1N73 - chains F and H of the 10 polymer chains in the assembly; structure by X-ray diffraction, 2.90 A resolution.

[Chain F]
Protein: Fibrin gamma chain
Source organism: Petromyzon marinus
UniProt: P04115 (FIBG_PETMA); residues 79-408 here correspond to UniProt positions 103-432 (UniProt number = residue number + 24)
Sequence (330 residues; numbered 79 to 408; the number before each row is that of its first residue):
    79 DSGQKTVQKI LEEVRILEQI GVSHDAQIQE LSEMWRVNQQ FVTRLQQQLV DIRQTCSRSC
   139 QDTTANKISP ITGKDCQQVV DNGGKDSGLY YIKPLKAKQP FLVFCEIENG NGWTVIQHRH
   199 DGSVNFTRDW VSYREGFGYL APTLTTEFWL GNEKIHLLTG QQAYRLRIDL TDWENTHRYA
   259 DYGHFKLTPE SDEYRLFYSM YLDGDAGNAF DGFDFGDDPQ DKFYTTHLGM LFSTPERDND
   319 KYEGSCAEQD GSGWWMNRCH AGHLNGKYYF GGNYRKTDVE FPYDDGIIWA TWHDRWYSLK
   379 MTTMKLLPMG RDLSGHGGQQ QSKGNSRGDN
Not modelled in the structure: 79-82, 405-408
Cystine bridges: Cys154-Cys183, Cys324-Cys337
Covalent attachments: N-acetylglucosamine (NAG) linked to Asn203
Metal / ion sites: Ca2+: Asp316, Asp318, Tyr320, Gly322
Swiss-Prot annotation at these positions:
  - binding site (Ca(2+)): Asp316, Asp318, Tyr320, Gly322
  - glycosylation: Asn203 (N-linked (GlcNAc...) asparagine)

[Chain H]
Protein: peptide ligand: Gly-his-Arg-Pro-amide
Sequence (4 residues; numbered 1 to 4; the number before each row is that of its first residue):
     1 GHRP

[How chain F and chain H interact]
Contacting residue pairs (21):
  Phe293(F) - Gly1(H)
  Phe293(F) - His2(H)
  Asp295(F) - His2(H)  salt bridge
  Asp299(F) - His2(H)  salt bridge
  Thr303(F) - His2(H)
  Tyr320(F) - Arg3(H)
  Gln327(F) - Arg3(H)  hydrogen bond
  Asp328(F) - Arg3(H)  salt bridge
  Arg336(F) - His2(H)
  Arg336(F) - Arg3(H)  hydrogen bond (side chain-backbone)
  Arg336(F) - Pro4(H)
  Cys337(F) - Gly1(H)
  Cys337(F) - His2(H)
  Cys337(F) - Arg3(H)  hydrogen bond
  His338(F) - Gly1(H)  hydrogen bond (backbone-backbone)
  His338(F) - His2(H)
  Tyr361(F) - Arg3(H)
  Tyr361(F) - Pro4(H)
  Asp362(F) - Gly1(H)  hydrogen bond (side chain-backbone)
  Arg373(F) - Gly1(H)
  Arg373(F) - His2(H)
Other interface residues (no listed pair), chain F (14 interface residues in all): Cys324

[Overview]
14 residues of chain F face 4 of chain H across their interface; the contacts include 5 hydrogen bonds and 3
salt bridges. Polar contacts include Asp295(F)-His2(H), Asp299(F)-His2(H) and Asp328(F)-Arg3(H). Covalently
linked N-acetylglucosamine: at Asn203(F). Curated annotation (UniProt) lists 4 Ca2+-binding residues on chain
F.
Chain F is Fibrin gamma chain (Petromyzon marinus) and chain H is peptide ligand: Gly-his-Arg-Pro-amide; the
structure, Fibrin D-Dimer, Lamprey complexed with the PEPTIDE LIGAND: GLY-HIS-ARG-PRO-AMIDE, was determined by
X-ray diffraction together with 1N86 and 1N8E from the same study.
